5SWW - chains A and E; structure by X-ray diffraction, 3.15 A resolution.

== Chain A ==
Protein: DNA dC->dU-editing enzyme APOBEC-3A
Source organism: Homo sapiens
Notes: EC 3.5.4.-
Reference sequence: P31941 (ABC3A_HUMAN); numbering as in UniProt (aligned over 1-196)
Chain sequence (204 residues; numbered -7 to 196; the number before each row is that of its first residue; numbers below 1 keep their minus sign (Gly-7 is residue -7)):
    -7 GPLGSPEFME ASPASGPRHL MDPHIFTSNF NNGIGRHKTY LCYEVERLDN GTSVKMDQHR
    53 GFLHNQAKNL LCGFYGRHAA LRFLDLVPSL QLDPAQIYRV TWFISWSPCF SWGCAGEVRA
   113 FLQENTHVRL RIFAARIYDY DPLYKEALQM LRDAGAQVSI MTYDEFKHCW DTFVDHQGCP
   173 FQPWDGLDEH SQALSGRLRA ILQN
Disordered / not traced: -7 to 9, 42-44, 196
Sequence notes: expression tag (-7 to 0); engineered mutation Ala72 (Glu in P31941)
Metal / ion sites: Zn2+: His70, Cys101, Cys106
Swiss-Prot annotation at these positions:
  - binding site (Zn(2+)): His70, Cys101, Cys106
What the authors report for this chain:
  - binding site for the 15-nt DNA strand (chain E): Arg28, His29, Lys30, Thr31, Asn57, Lys60, His70, Ala71, Trp98, Ser99, Tyr130, Asp131, Tyr132
  - Zn2+ coordination: His70, Cys101, Cys106
  - mutagenesis - R28A, W98F, W98Y, D131T, Y132F: unchanged catalytic activity
  - conformationally variable residues (side-chain flip): His29, Tyr132
  - specificity-determining residues: Tyr132 (citing earlier work)
  - mutagenesis - H70A, E72A, W98A, C101A, C106A: abolished catalytic activity on 5'-TC-containing ssDNA substrate
  - mutagenesis - T31D, A71G, A71P, S99A, S99G, S99P, Y130A: abolished catalytic activity
  - mutagenesis - T31A, Y130F, D131A, D131E, Y132A: decreased catalytic activity
  - specificity-determining residues: Asp131

== Chain E ==
Molecule: 15-nt DNA strand
Sequence (15 nucleotides; each row starts with the number of its first residue; numbers below 1 keep their minus sign (DA-8 is residue -8)):
    -8 AAAAAAATCG GGAAA
Disordered / not traced: -8 to -3, 4-6

== How chain A and chain E interact ==
Pairs across the interface - 27 pairs, chain A then chain E:
  Ile26(A) with DA-2(E), base contact
  Gly27(A) with DA-2(E), sugar contact; DT-1(E), sugar contact
  Arg28(A) with DA-2(E), hydrogen bond to the base; DT-1(E), sugar contact; DC0(E), phosphate contact
  His29(A) with DT-1(E), salt bridge to the phosphate; DC0(E), salt bridge to the phosphate; DG1(E), base contact
  Lys30(A) with DC0(E), sugar contact; DG1(E), base contact
  Thr31(A) with DC0(E), hydrogen bond to the sugar
  Asn57(A) with DC0(E), hydrogen bond to the phosphate
  Ala59(A) with DG1(E), phosphate contact
  Lys60(A) with DG1(E), hydrogen bond to the phosphate; DG2(E), phosphate contact
  His70(A) with DC0(E), stacking on the base
  Ala71(A) with DC0(E), hydrogen bond to the base
  Trp98(A) with DT-1(E), base contact; DC0(E), base contact
  Ser99(A) with DC0(E), hydrogen bond to the base
  Pro100(A) with DC0(E), base contact
  Cys101(A) with DC0(E), base contact
  Tyr130(A) with DT-1(E), base contact; DC0(E), hydrogen bond to the phosphate
  Asp131(A) with DT-1(E), hydrogen bond to the base
  Tyr132(A) with DT-1(E), hydrogen bond to the base
Also at the interface, not in a pair above, chain A (21 interface residues in all): Gln58, Leu62, Ile129

== Summary ==
21 residues of chain A and 5 residues of chain E are in contact; the contacts include 9 hydrogen bonds, 2 salt
bridges and 1 aromatic stacking contact. Among the polar pairs are Arg28(A)-DA-2(E), Ala71(A)-DC0(E) and
Ser99(A)-DC0(E). From the paper: a binding site for the 15-nt DNA strand (chain E) at Arg28(A), His29(A) and
Lys30(A) among others; T31D, A71G and A71P of chain A, among others, abolish catalytic activity; 22
substitutions were tested in all.
Here chain A is DNA dC->dU-editing enzyme APOBEC-3A (Homo sapiens) and chain E is a 15-nt DNA strand. Entry
5SWW (Crystal Structure of Human APOBEC3A complexed with ssDNA) was determined by X-ray diffraction, deposited
together with 5TD5.
